Entry 9K40 (electron microscopy, 3.15 A resolution); this record covers chains C and I of the 10 polymer chains in the assembly.

[Chain C]
Name: Histone H2A.6
Source organism: Arabidopsis thaliana
UniProtKB: Q9LD28 (H2A6_ARATH); residues 0-129 here correspond to UniProt positions 1-130 (UniProt number = residue number + 1)
Sequence (130 residues; row label = number of the first residue in the row; numbering starts at 0):
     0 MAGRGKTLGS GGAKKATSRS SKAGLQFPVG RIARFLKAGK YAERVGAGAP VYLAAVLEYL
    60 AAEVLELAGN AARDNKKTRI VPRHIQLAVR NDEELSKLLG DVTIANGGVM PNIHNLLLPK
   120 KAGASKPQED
Disordered / not traced: 0-14, 119-129
From the paper describing this entry:
  - contacts within the chain: Asn90-Met109

[Chain I]
Molecule: 15.2.2 DNA
Sequence (147 nucleotides; each row starts with the number of its first residue; numbers below 1 keep their minus sign (DA-73 is residue -73)):
   -73 ACCTTTATTG ACTCCATAAT TGACCAATTG AGCGGCTCGA TTCAACTGTC AATAACTTCA
   -13 AATGAAGCAA GAGCCTTATC GTATTCTCCG CACGATGGTG CTTTAATCCA CCGCAACTTT
    47 CCTCTTTAAT AAAGGCACAA GCATTAA
Disordered / not traced: -73, 73

[Chain C / chain I interface]
Contacting residue pairs - 9 pairs, chain C then chain I:
  Thr16(C) with DA-43(I), sugar contact; DG-42(I), hydrogen bond to the phosphate
  Ser17(C) with DA-43(I), phosphate contact
  Arg18(C) with DA-43(I), salt bridge to the phosphate
  Gly29(C) with DA-43(I), phosphate contact
  Arg30(C) with DG-44(I), phosphate contact
  Arg33(C) with DT-45(I), sugar contact; DG-44(I), salt bridge to the phosphate
  Arg78(C) with DT-54(I), salt bridge to the phosphate
Other interface residues (no listed pair), chain C (9 interface residues in all): Ala15, Arg43
Other interface residues (no listed pair), chain I (7 interface residues in all): DG-35, DA-34

[In short]
The interface between chain C and chain I involves 9 residues on one side and 7 on the other, with 1 hydrogen
bond and 3 salt bridges. Polar pairs include Thr16(C)-DG-42(I), Arg18(C)-DA-43(I) and Arg33(C)-DG-44(I). From
the paper: contacts within the chain involving Asn90(C) and Met109(C).
Chain C is Histone H2A.6 (Arabidopsis thaliana) and chain I is 15.2.2 DNA; the structure, Cryo-EM structure of
Arabidopsis thaliana H2A-nucleosome with Arabidopsis native 147bp DNA 15.2.2 (C2 symmetry), was determined by
electron microscopy (same publication as 9K41 and 9K42).
